PDB entry 9ASX | X-ray diffraction, 1.96 A resolution | chains A and C of the 3 polymer chains in the assembly

[Chain A]
Protein: Cathepsin-G
Source organism: Homo sapiens
Notes: fragment: C-terminal truncation
UniProt: P08311 (CATG_HUMAN); residues 16-238 here correspond to UniProt positions 21-243 (UniProt number = residue number + 5)
Amino-acid sequence (223 residues; row label = number of the first residue in the row):
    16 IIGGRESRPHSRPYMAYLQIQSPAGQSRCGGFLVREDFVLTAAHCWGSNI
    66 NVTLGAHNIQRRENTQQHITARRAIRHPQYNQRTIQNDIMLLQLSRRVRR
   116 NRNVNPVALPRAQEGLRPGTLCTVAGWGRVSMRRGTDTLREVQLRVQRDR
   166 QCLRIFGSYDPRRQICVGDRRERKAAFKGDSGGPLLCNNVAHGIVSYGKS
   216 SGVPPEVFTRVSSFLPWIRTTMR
Curated features (UniProtKB/Swiss-Prot):
  - region (Important for antimicrobial activity): Ile16 to Arg20, His92 to Leu106
  - active site (Charge relay system): His59, Asp103, Ser196
  - glycosylation: Asn66 (N-linked (GlcNAc...) (complex) asparagine)
Disulfide bonds: Cys44-Cys60, Cys137-Cys202, Cys167-Cys181
Covalently attached groups: N-acetylglucosamine (NAG) linked to Asn66

[Chain C]
Protein: Extracellular Adherence Protein
Source organism: Staphylococcus aureus subsp. aureus Mu50
UniProt: Q99QS1 (MAP_STAAM); residue numbers follow UniProt; this construct covers 267-363
Amino-acid sequence (100 residues; each row starts with the number of its first residue):
   264 GSTYQVPYSINLNGTSTNILSNLSFSNKPWTNYKNLTSQIKSVLKHDRGI
   314 SEQDLKYAKKAYYTVYFKNGGKRILQLNSKNYTANLVHAKDVKRIEITVK
Not modelled in the structure: 264-265
Differences from the reference sequence: expression tag (264-266)

[How chain A and chain C interact]
Pairs across the interface - 52 pairs, chain A then chain C:
  Pro38(A) - His309(C)
  Ala39(A) - Leu286(C)
  Ala39(A) - Ser287(C)  hydrogen bond (backbone-backbone)
  Ala39(A) - Val306(C)  hydrophobic
  Gly40(A) - Asn285(C)
  Gly40(A) - Ser287(C)
  Gln41(A) - Gln268(C)
  Gln41(A) - Ser284(C)
  Gln41(A) - Asn285(C)  hydrogen bond (backbone-backbone)
  Ser42(A) - Ile282(C)
  Ser42(A) - Leu283(C)
  Ser42(A) - Ser284(C)  hydrogen bond
  Arg43(A) - Ile282(C)
  Arg43(A) - Leu283(C)  hydrogen bond (backbone-backbone)
  Cys44(A) - Ile282(C)  hydrophobic
  His59(A) - Thr280(C)
  His59(A) - Ile282(C)
  Gln97(A) - Lys308(C)
  Gln97(A) - His309(C)  hydrogen bond (side chain-backbone)
  Gln97(A) - Asp310(C)
  Gln97(A) - Arg311(C)  hydrogen bond (backbone-side chain)
  Gln97(A) - Gly312(C)  hydrogen bond (side chain-backbone)
  Arg98(A) - Leu275(C)
  Arg98(A) - Arg311(C)  hydrogen bond (backbone-side chain)
  Ile100(A) - Thr278(C)
  Ile100(A) - Thr280(C)
  Ile100(A) - Arg311(C)
  Phe171(A) - Thr278(C)
  Ala191(A) - Asn281(C)
  Phe192(A) - Asn281(C)
  Lys193(A) - Ser279(C)  hydrogen bond
  Lys193(A) - Thr280(C)
  Lys193(A) - Asn281(C)
  Lys193(A) - Ile282(C)
  Gly194(A) - Asn281(C)  hydrogen bond (backbone-backbone)
  Gly194(A) - Ile282(C)
  Gly194(A) - Leu283(C)
  Asp195(A) - Asn281(C)  hydrogen bond (backbone-backbone)
  Ser196(A) - Asn281(C)  hydrogen bond (side chain-backbone)
  Ser196(A) - Ile282(C)  hydrogen bond (side chain-backbone)
  Val210(A) - Asn281(C)
  Ser211(A) - Thr280(C)
  Ser211(A) - Asn281(C)  hydrogen bond (backbone-backbone)
  Tyr212(A) - Thr278(C)
  Tyr212(A) - Ser279(C)
  Tyr212(A) - Thr280(C)
  Tyr212(A) - Asn281(C)
  Gly213(A) - Thr278(C)
  Gly213(A) - Ser279(C)  hydrogen bond (backbone-backbone)
  Ser215(A) - Asn274(C)
  Ser215(A) - Ser279(C)
  Glu221(A) - Asn281(C)  hydrogen bond
Interface residues without a listed pair, chain A (31 interface residues in all): Ser37, Cys60, Trp61, Tyr95, Arg144, Met147, Lys214
Interface residues without a listed pair, chain C (23 interface residues in all): Ser272, Gly277, Ile313, Arg357

[In short]
Chain A and chain C form an interface of 31 and 23 residues respectively; the contacts include 16 hydrogen
bonds. Polar contacts include Ser42(A)-Ser284(C), Gln97(A)-His309(C) and Gln97(A)-Arg311(C). Covalently linked
N-acetylglucosamine: at Asn66(A). Curated annotation (UniProt) lists 3 active-site residues on chain A.
Chain A is Cathepsin-G (Homo sapiens) and chain C is Extracellular Adherence Protein (Staphylococcus aureus
subsp. aureus Mu50); the structure, BIFUNCTIONAL INHIBITION OF NEUTROPHIL ELASTASE AND CATHEPSIN G by Eap3 of
S. aureus, was determined by X-ray diffraction together with 9ASS, 9ATK, 9ATU, 8D7I and 8D7K from the same
study.
